PDB entry 7E88 | X-ray diffraction, 3.14 A resolution | chains B and C of the 3 polymer chains in the assembly

Chain B:
Protein: BD-515 Fab Light Chain
Organism: Homo sapiens
Notes: antibody fragment or engineered binder
Chain sequence (214 residues; each row starts with the number of its first residue):
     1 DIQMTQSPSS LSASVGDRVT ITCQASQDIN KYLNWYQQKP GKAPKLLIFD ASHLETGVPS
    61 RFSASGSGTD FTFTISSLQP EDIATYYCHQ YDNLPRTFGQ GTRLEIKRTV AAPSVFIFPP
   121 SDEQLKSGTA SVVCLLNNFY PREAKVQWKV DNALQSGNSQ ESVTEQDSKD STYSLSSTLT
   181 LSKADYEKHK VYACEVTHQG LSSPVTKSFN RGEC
Unresolved in the structure: 213-214
Disulfide bonds: C23-C88, C134-C194

Chain C:
Protein: Spike protein S1
Organism: Severe acute respiratory syndrome coronavirus 2
UniProtKB: P0DTC2 (SPIKE_SARS2); residue numbers follow UniProt; this construct covers 333-526
Chain sequence (194 residues; each row starts with the number of its first residue):
   333 TNLCPFGEVF NATRFASVYA WNRKRISNCV ADYSVLYNSA SFSTFKCYGV SPTKLNDLCF
   393 TNVYADSFVI RGDEVRQIAP GQTGKIADYN YKLPDDFTGC VIAWNSNNLD SKVGGNYNYL
   453 YRLFRKSNLK PFERDISTEI YQAGSTPCNG VEGFNCYFPL QSYGFQPTNG VGYQPYRVVV
   513 LSFELLHAPA TVCG
Unresolved in the structure: 517-521
Disulfide bonds: C336-C361, C379-C432, C391-C525, C480-C488
UniProt features mapped onto this chain:
  - region: R403 to D405 (Integrin-binding motif), N448 to F456 (Immunodominant HLA epitope recognized by the CD8+)
  - glycosylation: N343 (N-linked (GlcNAc...) (complex) asparagine)
  - natural variant: G339 (G339D: In strain: Omicron/BA.1, Omicron/BA.2 and 4 more; G339H: In strain: Omicron/BA.2.75, Omicron/XBB.1.5 and 1 more), R346 (R346K: In strain: Mu/B.1.621; R346T: In strain: Omicron/BQ.1.1, Omicron/XBB.1.5 and 1 more), L368 (L368I: In strain: Omicron/XBB.1.5, Omicron/EG.5.1), S371 (S371F: In strain: Omicron/BA.2, Omicron/BA.2.12.1 and 6 more; S371L: In strain: Omicron/BA.1), S373 (S373P: In strain: Omicron/BA.1, Omicron/BA.2 and 7 more), S375 (S375F: In strain: Omicron/BA.1, Omicron/BA.2 and 7 more), T376 (T376A: In strain: Omicron/BA.2, Omicron/BA.2.12.1 and 5 more), D405 (D405N: In strain: Omicron/BA.2, Omicron/BA.2.12.1 and 6 more), R408 (R408S: In strain: Omicron/BA.2, Omicron/BA.2.12.1 and 6 more), K417 (K417N: In strain: Beta/B.1.351, Omicron/BA.1 and 8 more; K417T: In strain: Gamma/P.1), N440 (N440K: In strain: Omicron/BA.1, Omicron/BA.2 and 7 more), K444 (K444T: In strain: Omicron/BQ.1.1), 16 further natural variant entries in UniProt
  - mutagenesis: N343 (N343Q: Reduced viral infectivity), L452 (L452R: Increased resistance to neutralizing antibodies. Decreases HLA binding to NF9 epitope. Increased binding affinity to human ACE2), Y453 (Y453F: Decreased HLA binding to NF9 epitope. Increased binding affinity to human ACE2), A475 (A475V: Increased resistance to neutralizing antibodies), V483 (V483A: Increased resistance to neutralizing antibodies), E484 (E484D: Increased replication in human TMEM106B overexpressing cells), F490 (F490L: Increased resistance to neutralizing antibodies and human covalescent sera neutralization), Q493 (Q493N: Reduced host ACE2-binding affinity in vitro; Q493Y: Reduced host ACE2-binding affinity in vitro), N501 (N501T: Reduced host ACE2-binding affinity in vitro; N501Y: Increased binding affinity to human ACE2), H519 (H519P: Increased resistance to human covalescent sera neutralization)

How chain B and chain C interact:
Pairs across the interface (10; chain B residue first):
  D28(B) with G502(C); Y505(C)
  I29(B) with Y505(C)
  N30(B) with N501(C); Y505(C)
  Y32(B) with R403(C)
  T56(B) with F486(C)
  D92(B) with R403(C), salt bridge; Y505(C), hydrogen bond
  N93(B) with Y505(C)
Also at the interface, not in a pair above, chain C (7 interface residues in all): D405, K417

Summary:
Chain B and chain C each contribute 7 residues to their interface; the contacts include 1 hydrogen bond and 1
salt bridge. Among the polar pairs are D92(B)-R403(C) and D92(B)-Y505(C). UniProt lists 10 mutagenesis sites
on chain C.
Here chain B is BD-515 Fab Light Chain (Homo sapiens) and chain C is Spike protein S1 (Severe acute
respiratory syndrome coronavirus 2). Entry 7E88 (Crystal structure of the SARS-CoV-2 S RBD in complex with
BD-515 Fab) was determined by X-ray diffraction, deposited together with 7E7X and 7E7Y.
